PDB entry 5Y5S | X-ray diffraction, 1.90 A resolution | chains M and H of the 36 polymer chains in the assembly

# Chain M
Molecule: Photosynthetic reaction center M subunit
Source organism: Thermochromatium tepidum
Reference sequence: A8ASG6 (A8ASG6_THETI); residues 1-325 here = UniProt positions 1-325
Sequence (325 residues; row label = number of the first residue in the row):
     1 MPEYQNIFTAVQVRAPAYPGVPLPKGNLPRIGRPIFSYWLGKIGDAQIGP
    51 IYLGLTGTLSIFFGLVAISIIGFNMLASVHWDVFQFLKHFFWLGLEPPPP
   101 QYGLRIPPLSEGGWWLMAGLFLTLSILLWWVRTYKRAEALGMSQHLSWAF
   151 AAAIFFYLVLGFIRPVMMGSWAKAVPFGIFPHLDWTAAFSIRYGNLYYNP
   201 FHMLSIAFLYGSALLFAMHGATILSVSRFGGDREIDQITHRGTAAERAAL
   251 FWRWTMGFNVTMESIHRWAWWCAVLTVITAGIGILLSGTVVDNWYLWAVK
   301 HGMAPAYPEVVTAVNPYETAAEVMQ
Not modelled in the structure: 1, 320-325
Metal / ion sites: Fe ion: H219, E234, H266 (shared with 2 residues of chain L)
Small-molecule neighbours:
  - bacteriochlorophyll a (BCL), molecule 1: I68, I71, L122, I126, F150, A153, I154, F156, Y157, L160, F177, W185, T186, A187, F189, S190, N195, L196, Y197, N199, H202, S205, I206, L209, Y210, T276, V277, A280, G283, I284
  - bacteriochlorophyll a (BCL), molecule 2: F90, L122, F156, Y157, L160, V175, I179, H182, L183, W185, T186
  - bacteriochlorophyll a (BCL), molecule 3: T186, Y197, Y210
  - bacteriochlorophyll a (BCL), molecule 4: Y197, H202, M203, I206, A207, Y210, G211, L214
  - bacteriopheophytin a (BPH), molecule 1: S60, I61, G64, L65, I68, L122, S125, I126, W129, T133, L146, A149, F150, A153, A273, V274, V277
  - bacteriopheophytin a (BPH), molecule 2: Y210, A213, L214, A217, M218, W252, T255, M256
  - spirilloxanthin (CRT): I68, S69, I71, G72, F73, M75, L76, F86, F90, I106, W115, L116, G119, L120, T123, Y157, L160, G161, F162, W171, V175, P176, F177, G178, I179, H182
  - menaquinone 8 (MQ8): L214, L215, M218, H219, T222, A245, A248, A249, W252, M256, F258, N259, V260, T261, M262, I265, W268
  - Ubiquinone-8 (UQ8): L65, V66, S69, F73

# Chain H
Molecule: Photosynthetic reaction center H subunit
Source organism: Thermochromatium tepidum
Reference sequence: D2Z0P9 (D2Z0P9_THETI); residue numbers follow UniProt; this construct covers 1-259
Sequence (259 residues; each row starts with the number of its first residue):
     1 MSAGITHYIDAAQITIWAFWLFFFGLIIYLRREDKREGYPLDSDRTERSG
    51 GRVKVVGFPDLPDPKTFVLPHNGGTVVAPRVEAPVAVNATPFSPAPGSPL
   101 VPNGDPMLSGFGPAASPDRPKHCDLTFEGLPKIVPMRVAKEFSIAEGDPD
   151 PRGMTVVGLDGEVAGTVSDVWVDRSEPQIRYLEVEVAANKKKVLLPIGFS
   201 RFDKKARKVKVDAIKAAHFANVPTLSNPDQVTLYEEDKVCAYYAGGKLYA
   251 TAERAGPLL
Not modelled in the structure: 1-4

# Chain M / chain H interface
Contacting residue pairs (120):
  P2(M) with R201(H); D212(H)
  E3(M) with G198(H); F199(H); R201(H); D212(H); K247(H), salt bridge
  Y4(M) with I197(H); G198(H); S200(H); R201(H)
  A10(M) with D148(H); F202(H), hydrophobic; K204(H), hydrogen bond (backbone-side chain)
  V11(M) with D148(H); P149(H); P151(H), hydrophobic; I179(H), hydrophobic; F202(H), hydrophobic
  Q12(M) with I144(H); A145(H), hydrogen bond (backbone-backbone); D148(H), hydrogen bond (backbone-side chain)
  V13(M) with F142(H), hydrophobic; S143(H); A145(H); P177(H); Q178(H); I179(H), hydrophobic
  R14(M) with E141(H); F142(H); S143(H), hydrogen bond (backbone-backbone); A145(H)
  A15(M) with F142(H), hydrophobic
  P16(M) with E141(H)
  Y18(M) with E128(H), hydrogen bond
  P22(M) with F127(H)
  Y38(M) with E146(H); D148(H), hydrogen bond
  K42(M) with D148(H), salt bridge; K204(H)
  F201(M) with T15(H); I16(H), hydrophobic
  L204(M) with I16(H), hydrophobic; F19(H), hydrophobic; W20(H), hydrophobic
  F208(M) with F19(H), hydrophobic; F23(H), hydrophobic
  R228(M) with F199(H); C240(H), hydrogen bond (backbone-side chain); K247(H)
  F229(M) with C240(H), hydrophobic; A244(H), hydrophobic
  D232(M) with R180(H), salt bridge
  R233(M) with D124(H), salt bridge; I133(H); R180(H); E236(H), salt bridge
  D236(M) with R119(H), salt bridge; D124(H)
  Q237(M) with R119(H)
  I238(M) with E37(H); F67(H), hydrophobic
  T239(M) with V76(H)
  H240(M) with L69(H); V76(H); R119(H), hydrogen bond (backbone-side chain); P120(H); L233(H)
  R241(M) with E37(H), salt bridge; R80(H); E82(H), salt bridge; P117(H)
  G242(M) with P117(H); R119(H); D237(H)
  T243(M) with A115(H), hydrogen bond (side chain-backbone); S116(H); P117(H); D237(H), hydrogen bond (backbone-side chain)
  E246(M) with P117(H)
  R247(M) with P113(H), hydrogen bond (side chain-backbone); A115(H), hydrogen bond (side chain-backbone); A241(H); A244(H)
  R253(M) with Y39(H); L41(H)
  F258(M) with R31(H)
  N259(M) with R31(H), hydrogen bond (backbone-side chain); D34(H)
  V260(M) with D34(H)
  T261(M) with E33(H); D34(H); E37(H)
  E263(M) with K65(H), salt bridge; F67(H)
  S264(M) with E33(H); D34(H), hydrogen bond
  R267(M) with Y29(H), hydrogen bond; L30(H); K65(H)
  W268(M) with L30(H); D34(H), hydrogen bond
  W271(M) with F22(H), hydrophobic; L26(H)
  L275(M) with L26(H), hydrophobic
  T279(M) with F19(H)
  I282(M) with T15(H)
  V290(M) with A11(H), hydrophobic; A12(H)
  V291(M) with A12(H), hydrophobic
  W294(M) with A12(H), hydrophobic
  W297(M) with D10(H), hydrogen bond; A12(H); Q13(H)
  K300(M) with H7(H), hydrogen bond (side chain-backbone); Y8(H), hydrogen bond (side chain-backbone); D10(H), salt bridge
  H301(M) with Y8(H), hydrogen bond; D10(H), salt bridge; Q13(H)
Other interface residues (no listed pair), chain M (54 interface residues in all): V21, D45, P200, L286
Other interface residues (no listed pair), chain H (75 interface residues in all): I27, R36, G38, A114, H122, G147, V172, E176, P196, A213

# Summary
The interface between chain M and chain H involves 54 residues on one side and 75 on the other; the contacts
include 20 hydrogen bonds and 11 salt bridges. Polar contacts include E3(M)-K247(H), K42(M)-D148(H) and
D232(M)-R180(H).
Here chain M is Photosynthetic reaction center M subunit and chain H is Photosynthetic reaction center H
subunit, both from Thermochromatium tepidum. Entry 5Y5S (Structure of photosynthetic LH1-RC super-complex at
1.9 angstrom resolution) was determined by X-ray diffraction.
